PDB entry 4FNP | X-ray diffraction, 2.80 A resolution | chains A and D of the 4 polymer chains in the assembly

Chain A (and D):
Protein: Alpha-galactosidase AgaA
From: Geobacillus stearothermophilus
Notes: EC 3.2.1.22; chain D of this document is another copy of the same molecule, construct and numbering; everything in this record applies to it too
UniProt: Q9ALJ4 (Q9ALJ4_GEOSE); residues 1-729 here = UniProt positions 1-729
Chain sequence (729 residues; each row starts with the number of its first residue):
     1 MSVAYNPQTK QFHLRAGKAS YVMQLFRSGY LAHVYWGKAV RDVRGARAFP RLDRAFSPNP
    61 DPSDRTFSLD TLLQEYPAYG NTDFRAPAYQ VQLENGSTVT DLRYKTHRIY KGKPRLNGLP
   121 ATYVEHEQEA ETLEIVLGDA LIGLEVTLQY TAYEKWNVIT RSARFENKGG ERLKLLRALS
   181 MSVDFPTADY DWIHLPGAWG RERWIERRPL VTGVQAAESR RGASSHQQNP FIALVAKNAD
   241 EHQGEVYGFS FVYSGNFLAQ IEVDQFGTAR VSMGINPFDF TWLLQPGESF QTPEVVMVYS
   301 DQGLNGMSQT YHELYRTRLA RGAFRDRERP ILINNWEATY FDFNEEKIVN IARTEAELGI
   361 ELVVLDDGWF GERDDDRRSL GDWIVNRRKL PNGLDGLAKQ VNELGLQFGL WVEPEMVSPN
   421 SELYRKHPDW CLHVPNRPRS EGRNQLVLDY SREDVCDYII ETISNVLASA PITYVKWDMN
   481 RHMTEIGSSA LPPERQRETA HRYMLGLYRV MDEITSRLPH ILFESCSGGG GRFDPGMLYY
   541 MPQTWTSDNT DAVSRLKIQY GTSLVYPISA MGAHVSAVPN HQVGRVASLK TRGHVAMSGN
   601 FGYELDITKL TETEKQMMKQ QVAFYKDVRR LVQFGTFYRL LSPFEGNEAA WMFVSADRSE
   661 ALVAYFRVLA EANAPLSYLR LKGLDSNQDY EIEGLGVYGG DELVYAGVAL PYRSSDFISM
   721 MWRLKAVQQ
Disordered / not traced: 1-9, 728-729
Differences from the reference sequence: engineered mutation Glu355 (Ala in Q9ALJ4), Leu518 (Phe in Q9ALJ4), Val704 (Met in Q9ALJ4)
Swiss-Prot annotation at these positions:
  - active site: Asp478 (Nucleophile), Asp548 (Proton donor)
  - binding site (substrate): Asp53, Trp199, Asp366, Asp367, Arg443, Lys476 to Asn480, Cys526, Asp548
  - mutagenesis: Trp336 (W336A: Very strongly reduced hydrolytic efficiency against raffinose, but displays medium level of transglycosylation activity compared to none with wild-type enzyme ...), Asp478 (D478A: Loss of activity), Asp548 (D548N: Loss of activity)

Chain A / chain D interface:
Residue-residue contacts - 159 pairs, chain A then chain D:
  Ala55(A) with Trp199(D), hydrophobic
  Phe56(A) with Trp199(D); Arg221(D), hydrogen bond (backbone-side chain); His226(D); Met479(D); Asn480(D); Arg481(D); His482(D); Ser527(D); Gly528(D)
  Pro58(A) with Glu441(D); Thr484(D)
  Asn59(A) with Ser440(D); Glu441(D), hydrogen bond (backbone-backbone)
  Pro60(A) with Ser440(D)
  Pro62(A) with Glu441(D); Asn444(D), hydrogen bond (backbone-side chain)
  Arg65(A) with Asp376(D), salt bridge; Arg377(D); Arg443(D); Asn444(D), hydrogen bond
  Asp70(A) with Arg221(D), salt bridge
  Tyr79(A) with Arg220(D), hydrogen bond (side chain-backbone); Phe278(D), hydrophobic; Asp279(D); Ile486(D)
  Gly80(A) with Thr484(D); Glu485(D), hydrogen bond (backbone-backbone)
  Thr82(A) with Ser440(D); Thr484(D)
  Phe84(A) with Arg220(D), hydrogen bond (backbone-side chain); Arg221(D); His482(D); Met483(D); Thr484(D)
  Arg85(A) with Arg220(D)
  Ala86(A) with Arg220(D)
  Pro87(A) with Phe278(D)
  Gln90(A) with Phe278(D); Asp279(D), hydrogen bond
  Glu94(A) with Pro493(D)
  Asn95(A) with Pro435(D); Pro493(D); Gln496(D)
  Gly96(A) with Pro493(D); Gln496(D); Arg497(D), hydrogen bond (backbone-side chain)
  Ser97(A) with Val434(D); Arg497(D)
  Thr98(A) with Asp279(D), hydrogen bond; Arg497(D)
  Val99(A) with Val434(D), hydrophobic; Arg437(D), hydrogen bond (backbone-side chain); Glu485(D)
  Thr100(A) with Arg437(D)
  Asp101(A) with Arg437(D)
  Asp139(A) with Arg437(D), salt bridge
  Leu141(A) with Asn436(D); Arg437(D)
  Ile142(A) with Arg437(D)
  His194(A) with Thr212(D), hydrogen bond (side chain-backbone)
  Pro196(A) with Thr212(D)
  Gly197(A) with Gln265(D)
  Ala198(A) with Gln265(D)
  Trp199(A) with Ala55(D), hydrophobic; Phe56(D)
  Arg201(A) with Gln265(D), hydrogen bond (side chain-backbone); Phe266(D)
  Glu206(A) with Val211(D); Thr212(D), hydrogen bond
  Arg208(A) with Leu210(D), hydrogen bond (side chain-backbone); Val211(D)
  Leu210(A) with Arg208(D), hydrogen bond (backbone-side chain)
  Val211(A) with Glu206(D); Arg208(D)
  Thr212(A) with His194(D), hydrogen bond (backbone-side chain); Pro196(D); Glu206(D), hydrogen bond (backbone-side chain); Gln228(D), hydrogen bond (backbone-side chain)
  Gly213(A) with Ala216(D); Gln228(D)
  Val214(A) with Val214(D); Gln215(D); Ala216(D), hydrogen bond (backbone-backbone); Glu218(D); Arg220(D)
  Gln215(A) with Val214(D)
  Ala216(A) with Gly213(D); Val214(D), hydrogen bond (backbone-backbone)
  Glu218(A) with Val214(D)
  Arg220(A) with Tyr79(D), hydrogen bond (backbone-side chain); Phe84(D), hydrogen bond (side chain-backbone); Arg85(D); Ala86(D); Glu262(D), salt bridge
  Arg221(A) with Phe56(D); Asp70(D), salt bridge; Phe84(D); Gln265(D)
  His226(A) with Phe56(D)
  Gln227(A) with Gln265(D), hydrogen bond
  Gln228(A) with Thr212(D), hydrogen bond (side chain-backbone); Gly213(D)
  Glu262(A) with Arg220(D), salt bridge
  Gln265(A) with Gly197(D); Ala198(D); Arg201(D), hydrogen bond (backbone-side chain); Arg221(D); Gln227(D), hydrogen bond
  Phe266(A) with Arg201(D)
  Phe278(A) with Tyr79(D), hydrophobic; Pro87(D); Gln90(D); Arg177(D)
  Asp279(A) with Tyr79(D); Gln90(D), hydrogen bond; Thr98(D), hydrogen bond
  Asp376(A) with Arg65(D), salt bridge
  Arg377(A) with Arg65(D)
  Val434(A) with Ser97(D); Val99(D), hydrophobic
  Pro435(A) with Asn95(D)
  Asn436(A) with Leu141(D)
  Arg437(A) with Val99(D), hydrogen bond (side chain-backbone); Thr100(D); Asp101(D); Asp139(D), salt bridge; Leu141(D); Ile142(D)
  Ser440(A) with Asn59(D); Pro60(D); Thr82(D)
  Glu441(A) with Pro58(D); Asn59(D), hydrogen bond (backbone-backbone)
  Arg443(A) with Arg65(D)
  Asn444(A) with Arg65(D), hydrogen bond
  Met479(A) with Phe56(D)
  Asn480(A) with Phe56(D)
  Arg481(A) with Phe56(D)
  His482(A) with Phe56(D); Phe84(D)
  Met483(A) with Phe84(D)
  Thr484(A) with Pro58(D); Gly80(D); Thr82(D); Phe84(D)
  Glu485(A) with Gly80(D), hydrogen bond (backbone-backbone); Val99(D)
  Ile486(A) with Tyr79(D)
  Pro493(A) with Glu94(D); Asn95(D); Gly96(D)
  Gln496(A) with Asn95(D); Gly96(D)
  Arg497(A) with Gly96(D), hydrogen bond (side chain-backbone); Ser97(D); Thr98(D)
  Ser527(A) with Phe56(D)
  Gly528(A) with Phe56(D)
Also at the interface, not in a pair above, chain A (83 interface residues in all): Asn81, Gln92, Leu93, Arg177, Trp192, Pro209, Gly442
Also at the interface, not in a pair above, chain D (82 interface residues in all): Pro62, Asn81, Gln92, Trp192, Pro209, Gly442

In short:
The interface between chain A and chain D involves 83 residues on one side and 82 on the other; the contacts
include 34 hydrogen bonds and 8 salt bridges. Polar contacts include Arg65(A)-Asp376(D), Asp70(A)-Arg221(D)
and Asp139(A)-Arg437(D).
Both chains are Alpha-galactosidase AgaA (Geobacillus stearothermophilus). Entry 4FNP (Crystal structure of
GH36 alpha-galactosidase AgaA A355E from Geobacillus stearothermophilus) was determined by X-ray diffraction,
deposited together with 4FNQ, 4FNR, 4FNS, 4FNT and 4FNU.
